PDB entry 5T0F | X-ray diffraction, 2.40 A resolution | chains A and B

# Chain A
Name: Transcription factor MYC3
From: Arabidopsis thaliana
UniProt: Q9FIP9 (MYC3_ARATH); numbering as in UniProt (aligned over 44-242)
Amino-acid sequence (199 residues; each row starts with the number of its first residue):
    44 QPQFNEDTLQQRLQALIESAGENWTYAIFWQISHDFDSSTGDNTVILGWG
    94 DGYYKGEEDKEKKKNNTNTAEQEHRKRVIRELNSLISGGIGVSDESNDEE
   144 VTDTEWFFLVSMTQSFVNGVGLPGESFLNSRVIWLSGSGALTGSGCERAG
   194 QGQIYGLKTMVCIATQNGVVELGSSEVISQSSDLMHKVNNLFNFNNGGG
Disordered / not traced: 44-50, 101-109, 131-140, 237-242

# Chain B
Name: Protein TIFY 9
From: Arabidopsis thaliana
UniProt: Q93ZM9 (TIF9_ARATH); numbering as in UniProt (aligned over 16-58)
Amino-acid sequence (43 residues; row label = number of the first residue in the row):
    16 KQTNNAPKPKFQKFLDRRRSFRDIQGAISKIDPEIIKSLLAST
Disordered / not traced: 16-25, 58

# Interface between chain A and chain B
Residue-residue contacts (36; chain A residue first):
  Gln53(A) with Gly41(B), hydrogen bond (side chain-backbone); Ser44(B)
  Trp92(A) with Ser44(B), hydrogen bond (side chain-backbone)
  Asp94(A) with Ser44(B), hydrogen bond
  Gly95(A) with Ser44(B), hydrogen bond (backbone-side chain)
  Tyr96(A) with Gln40(B)
  Tyr97(A) with Gln40(B), hydrogen bond (backbone-side chain)
  Lys98(A) with Arg37(B), hydrogen bond (backbone-side chain)
  Gly99(A) with Arg37(B)
  Glu100(A) with Arg37(B)
  His117(A) with Leu55(B)
  Arg120(A) with Leu54(B), hydrogen bond (side chain-backbone); Ser57(B), hydrogen bond
  Val121(A) with Leu55(B), hydrophobic
  Glu124(A) with Leu54(B)
  Leu125(A) with Ile43(B), hydrophobic; Ile46(B), hydrophobic; Leu54(B), hydrophobic
  Asn126(A) with Arg34(B), hydrogen bond (side chain-backbone); Ile39(B)
  Ile129(A) with Ala42(B), hydrophobic; Ile46(B), hydrophobic
  Glu142(A) with Ser35(B)
  Glu148(A) with Phe36(B); Arg37(B), salt bridge
  Trp149(A) with Leu55(B), hydrophobic
  Phe151(A) with Phe36(B), hydrophobic
  Leu152(A) with Ile43(B), hydrophobic
  Val153(A) with Leu55(B), hydrophobic
  Met155(A) with Ile43(B), hydrophobic; Ser44(B); Pro48(B); Ile51(B), hydrophobic
  Thr156(A) with Ile51(B); Lys52(B); Leu55(B)
Other interface residues (no listed pair), chain A (27 interface residues in all): Ile122, Leu128, Ser130
Other interface residues (no listed pair), chain B (18 interface residues in all): Ile50

# In short
27 residues of chain A and 18 residues of chain B are in contact, with 9 hydrogen bonds and 1 salt bridge.
Polar pairs include Glu148(A)-Arg37(B), Gln53(A)-Gly41(B) and Trp92(A)-Ser44(B).
Chain A is Transcription factor MYC3 and chain B is Protein TIFY 9, both from Arabidopsis thaliana; the
structure, Crystal structure of the Myc3 N-terminal domain [44-242] in complex with JAZ10 CMID domain [16-58]
from ..., was determined by X-ray diffraction together with 5T0Q from the same study.
